7L85 - chains B and A of the 24 polymer chains in the assembly; structure by electron microscopy, 2.90 A resolution.

Chain B:
Molecule: BG505 sosip-T33-31B
From: Human immunodeficiency virus 1
Chain sequence (125 residues; row label = number of the first residue in the row):
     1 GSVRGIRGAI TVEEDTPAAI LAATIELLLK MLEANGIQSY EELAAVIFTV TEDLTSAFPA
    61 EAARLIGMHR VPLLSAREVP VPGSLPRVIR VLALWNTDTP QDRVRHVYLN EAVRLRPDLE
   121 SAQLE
Unresolved in the structure: 119-125

Chain A:
Molecule: BG505 sosip-T33-31A
From: Human immunodeficiency virus 1
Chain sequence (106 residues; row label = number of the first residue in the row):
     1 GGEEVVLITV PSALVAVKIA HALVEERLAA CVNIVPGLTS IYREEGSVVS DHELLLLVKT
    61 TTDAFPKLKE RVKELHPYEV PEIVALPIAE GNREYLDWLR ENTGLE
Unresolved in the structure: 105-106

How chain B and chain A interact:
Pairs across the interface - 7 pairs, chain B then chain A:
  Pro-17(B) / Ala-13(A)  hydrophobic
  Ala-18(B) / Val-17(A)
  Leu-21(B) / Ala-13(A)
  Leu-21(B) / Leu-14(A)  hydrophobic
  Ile-25(B) / Val-17(A)  hydrophobic
  Ile-25(B) / His-21(A)
  Leu-29(B) / His-21(A)
Also at the interface, not in a pair above, chain B (8 interface residues in all): Ala-22, Glu-61, Leu-65
Also at the interface, not in a pair above, chain A (5 interface residues in all): Lys-18

Summary:
Chain B and chain A form an interface of 8 and 5 residues respectively.
Here chain B is BG505 sosip-T33-31B and chain A is BG505 sosip-T33-31A, both from Human immunodeficiency virus
1. Entry 7L85 (Designed tetrahedral nanoparticle T33-31 presenting BG505 SOSIP trimers) was determined by
electron microscopy, deposited together with 7L7T, 7L7U, 7L86, 7L87, 7L88, 7L89 and 15 further entries.
